Entry 8W8L (X-ray diffraction, 1.82 A resolution); this record covers chains A and B.

Chain A (and B):
Protein: Proline--tRNA ligase
Organism: Pseudomonas aeruginosa 148
Notes: chain B of this document is another copy of the same molecule, construct and numbering; everything in this record applies to it too
UniProt: Q9I502 (SYP_PSEAE); residue numbers follow UniProt; this construct covers 1-571
Amino-acid sequence (579 residues; row label = number of the first residue in the row; numbers below 1 keep their minus sign (Met-7 is residue -7)):
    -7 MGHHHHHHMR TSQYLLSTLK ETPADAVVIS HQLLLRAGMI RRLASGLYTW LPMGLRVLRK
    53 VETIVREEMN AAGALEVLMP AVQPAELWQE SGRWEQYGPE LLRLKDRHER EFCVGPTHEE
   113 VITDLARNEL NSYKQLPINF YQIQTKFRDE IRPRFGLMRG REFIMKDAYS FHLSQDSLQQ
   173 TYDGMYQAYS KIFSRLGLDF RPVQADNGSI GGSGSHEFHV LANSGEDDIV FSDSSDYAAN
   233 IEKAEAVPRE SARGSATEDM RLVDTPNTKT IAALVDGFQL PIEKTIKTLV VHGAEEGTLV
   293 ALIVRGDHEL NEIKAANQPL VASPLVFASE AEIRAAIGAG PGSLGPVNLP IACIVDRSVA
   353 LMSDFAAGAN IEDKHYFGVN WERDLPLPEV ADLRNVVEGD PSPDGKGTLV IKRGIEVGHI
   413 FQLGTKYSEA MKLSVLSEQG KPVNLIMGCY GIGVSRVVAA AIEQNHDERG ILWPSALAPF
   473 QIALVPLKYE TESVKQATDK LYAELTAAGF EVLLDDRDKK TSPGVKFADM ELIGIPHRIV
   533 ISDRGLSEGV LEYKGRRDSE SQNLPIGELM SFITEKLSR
Disordered / not traced: -7 to -2, 571 (chain B: -7 to -1, 8-14, 570-571)
Differences from the reference sequence: initiating methionine (-7); expression tag (-6 to 0)
Bound ions: Mg2+ site 1: Ser22, Phe147; Mg2+ site 2 near Gln75 (its only coordinating residue here); Mg2+ site 3 near Glu142 (its only coordinating residue here); Mg2+ site 4: His284, Ala314; Mg2+ site 5: Ala308, Gln310, Val313; Mg2+ site 6 near Asp348 (its only coordinating residue here); Mg2+ site 7 near Gly416 (its only coordinating residue here)
Residues lining bound ligands: W20 ((2S)-N-[5-(4-azanyl-8-fluoranyl-quinazolin-7-yl)-2-fluoranyl-phenyl]sulfonylpyrrolidine-2-carboxamide): Thr109, Glu111, Arg140, Glu142, Leu149, Met150, Arg151, Gly152, Phe155, Met157, Asp159, Tyr161, Ile202, Glu408, His411, Phe413, Cys441, Tyr442, Gly443, Ile444, Gly445, Arg448

Interface between chain A and chain B:
Residue-residue contacts (94):
  Ser4(A) - Gln127(B)
  Gln5(A) - Leu67(B)
  Gln5(A) - Gln127(B)  hydrogen bond (side chain-backbone)
  Gln5(A) - Pro129(B)  hydrogen bond (side chain-backbone)
  Gln5(A) - Ile130(B)
  Tyr6(A) - Leu67(B)  hydrophobic
  Leu8(A) - Glu121(B)
  Leu8(A) - Gln127(B)
  Leu8(A) - Phe132(B)  hydrophobic
  Ser9(A) - Asn120(B)
  Ser9(A) - Glu121(B)  hydrogen bond (backbone-side chain)
  Ser9(A) - Asn123(B)  hydrogen bond
  Arg33(A) - Asn120(B)
  Arg33(A) - Glu121(B)  salt bridge
  Leu35(A) - Pro72(B)  hydrophobic
  Leu35(A) - Val74(B)
  Leu35(A) - Pro76(B)
  Leu35(A) - Leu79(B)  hydrophobic
  Leu39(A) - Val74(B)
  Tyr40(A) - Pro72(B)
  Thr41(A) - Leu70(B)
  Thr41(A) - Met71(B)
  Thr41(A) - Pro72(B)
  Thr41(A) - Leu117(B)
  Trp42(A) - Val69(B)
  Trp42(A) - Leu70(B)  hydrogen bond (backbone-backbone)
  Leu43(A) - Leu117(B)  hydrophobic
  Leu43(A) - Glu121(B)
  Pro44(A) - Leu67(B)  hydrophobic
  Pro44(A) - Glu68(B)
  Pro44(A) - Val69(B)
  Leu47(A) - Glu68(B)
  Leu47(A) - Val69(B)
  Leu47(A) - Leu70(B)  hydrophobic
  Arg51(A) - Arg58(B)
  Arg51(A) - Glu68(B)  salt bridge
  Arg58(A) - Arg51(B)
  Leu67(A) - Gln5(B)
  Leu67(A) - Tyr6(B)  hydrophobic
  Leu67(A) - Pro44(B)  hydrophobic
  Glu68(A) - Pro44(B)
  Glu68(A) - Leu47(B)
  Glu68(A) - Arg51(B)  salt bridge
  Val69(A) - Trp42(B)
  Val69(A) - Pro44(B)  hydrophobic
  Val69(A) - Leu47(B)
  Leu70(A) - Thr41(B)
  Leu70(A) - Trp42(B)  hydrogen bond (backbone-backbone)
  Met71(A) - Thr41(B)
  Pro72(A) - Leu35(B)  hydrophobic
  Pro72(A) - Tyr40(B)
  Pro72(A) - Thr41(B)
  Pro72(A) - Glu154(B)
  Ala73(A) - Glu154(B)  hydrogen bond (backbone-side chain)
  Val74(A) - Leu35(B)
  Val74(A) - Leu39(B)
  Val74(A) - Phe139(B)  hydrophobic
  Val74(A) - Glu154(B)  hydrogen bond (backbone-side chain)
  Pro76(A) - Leu35(B)
  Leu79(A) - Leu35(B)  hydrophobic
  Pro91(A) - Arg99(B)
  Leu94(A) - Leu96(B)  hydrophobic
  Leu94(A) - Lys97(B)
  Leu96(A) - Leu94(B)  hydrophobic
  Lys97(A) - Leu94(B)
  Asp98(A) - Asp141(B)
  Asp98(A) - Arg153(B)  salt bridge
  Arg99(A) - Pro91(B)
  Arg99(A) - Glu92(B)
  Arg99(A) - Asp141(B)  hydrogen bond (backbone-side chain)
  Arg99(A) - Ile143(B)
  His100(A) - Ile143(B)
  Phe104(A) - Arg153(B)
  Asp116(A) - Arg33(B)  salt bridge
  Leu117(A) - Thr41(B)
  Leu117(A) - Leu43(B)  hydrophobic
  Asn120(A) - Arg33(B)  hydrogen bond
  Glu121(A) - Arg33(B)  salt bridge
  Gln127(A) - Ser4(B)
  Gln127(A) - Gln5(B)  hydrogen bond (backbone-side chain)
  Pro129(A) - Gln5(B)  hydrogen bond (backbone-side chain)
  Ile130(A) - Gln5(B)
  Phe139(A) - Val74(B)  hydrophobic
  Asp141(A) - Asp98(B)
  Asp141(A) - Arg99(B)  hydrogen bond (side chain-backbone)
  Ile143(A) - Arg99(B)
  Ile143(A) - His100(B)  hydrogen bond (backbone-side chain)
  Arg153(A) - Asp98(B)  salt bridge
  Arg153(A) - Phe104(B)
  Glu154(A) - Pro72(B)
  Glu154(A) - Ala73(B)  hydrogen bond (side chain-backbone)
  Glu154(A) - Val74(B)  hydrogen bond (side chain-backbone)
  Asp510(A) - Lys126(B)  salt bridge
  Lys512(A) - Lys126(B)
Interface residues without a listed pair, chain A (62 interface residues in all): Thr10, Lys12, Glu13, Ala36, Leu50, Gly65, Gln75, Glu92, Arg95, Val113, Lys126, Phe132, Glu142, Ile156
Interface residues without a listed pair, chain B (57 interface residues in all): Ala36, Leu50, Gly65, Gln75, Arg95, Val113, Asp116, Leu122, Glu142, Ile156

Overview:
The interface between chain A and chain B involves 62 residues on one side and 57 on the other, with 16
hydrogen bonds and 8 salt bridges. Among the polar pairs are Arg33(A)-Glu121(B), Arg51(A)-Glu68(B) and
Asp98(A)-Arg153(B). Ligands of chain A: compound W20.
Both chains are Proline--tRNA ligase (Pseudomonas aeruginosa 148). Entry 8W8L (Crystal structure of bacterial
prolyl-tRNA synthetase in complex with inhibitor PAA-38) was determined by X-ray diffraction (same publication
as 8YTK, 8W9I and 8W8J).
